PDB entry 4GXB | X-ray diffraction, 1.80 A resolution | chains A and B

# Chain A
Name: Sorting nexin-17
Source organism: Homo sapiens
Notes: fragment: FERM domain
Reference sequence: Q15036 (SNX17_HUMAN); residue numbers follow UniProt; this construct covers 111-388
Chain sequence (280 residues; numbered 109 to 388; the number before each row is that of its first residue):
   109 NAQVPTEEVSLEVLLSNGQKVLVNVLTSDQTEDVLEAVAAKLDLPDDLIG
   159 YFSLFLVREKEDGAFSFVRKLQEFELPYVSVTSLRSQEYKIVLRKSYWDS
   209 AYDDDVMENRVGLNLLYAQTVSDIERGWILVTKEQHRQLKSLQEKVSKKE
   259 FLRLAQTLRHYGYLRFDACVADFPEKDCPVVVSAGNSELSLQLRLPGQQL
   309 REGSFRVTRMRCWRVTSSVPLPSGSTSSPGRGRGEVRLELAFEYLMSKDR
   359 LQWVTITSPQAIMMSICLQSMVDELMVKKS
Disordered / not traced: 109-111, 302-308, 333-339
Construct notes: expression tag (109-110)
Curated features (UniProtKB/Swiss-Prot):
  - modified residue: Ser336 (Phosphoserine)
Reported in the primary citation:
  - contacts within the chain: Arg322-Trp361
  - mutagenesis - M384E: decreased binding to APP peptide
  - mutagenesis - W321A, L353W: abolished binding to APP peptide
  - specificity-determining residues: Arg319 (proposed by the authors, not directly observed)
  - specificity-determining residues: Trp321

# Chain B
Name: P-selectin
Source organism: Mus musculus
Notes: fragment: intracellular domain
Reference sequence: Q01102 (LYAM3_MOUSE); residues 734-767 here correspond to UniProt positions 735-768 (UniProt number = residue number + 1)
Chain sequence (41 residues; each row starts with the number of its first residue):
   727 GASAGSSKRLRKKDDGKCPLNPHSHLGTYGVFTNAAYDPTP
Disordered / not traced: 727-752
Construct notes: expression tag (727-733)
Curated features (UniProtKB/Swiss-Prot):
  - region: Phe758 to Pro767 (Interaction with SNX17)
  - motif: Tyr755 to Phe758 (Endocytosis signal)
  - lipidation: Cys744 (S-palmitoyl cysteine)

# Interface between chain A and chain B
Residue-residue contacts (29):
  Val315(A) - Asn760(B)  hydrogen bond (backbone-side chain)
  Thr316(A) - Ala762(B)
  Thr316(A) - Tyr763(B)
  Thr316(A) - Asp764(B)  hydrogen bond (backbone-backbone)
  Arg317(A) - Tyr763(B)
  Met318(A) - Asn760(B)  hydrogen bond (backbone-side chain)
  Met318(A) - Tyr763(B)
  Arg319(A) - Asn760(B)  hydrogen bond (backbone-backbone)
  Arg319(A) - Tyr763(B)
  Cys320(A) - Phe758(B)
  Trp321(A) - Gly756(B)
  Trp321(A) - Val757(B)
  Trp321(A) - Phe758(B)  hydrogen bond (backbone-backbone)
  Trp321(A) - Asn760(B)
  Arg322(A) - Gly756(B)
  Val323(A) - Thr754(B)
  Val323(A) - Tyr755(B)
  Val323(A) - Gly756(B)  hydrogen bond (backbone-backbone)
  Ser325(A) - Tyr755(B)
  Leu346(A) - Tyr755(B)  hydrophobic
  Leu353(A) - Tyr763(B)
  Leu353(A) - Pro765(B)  hydrophobic
  Leu359(A) - Tyr763(B)
  Ile370(A) - Thr754(B)
  Ile370(A) - Tyr755(B)
  Ser373(A) - Phe758(B)
  Val380(A) - Asn760(B)
  Met384(A) - Ala761(B)
  Met384(A) - Ala762(B)  hydrophobic
Also at the interface, not in a pair above, chain A (19 interface residues in all): Gln377, Leu383
Also at the interface, not in a pair above, chain B (12 interface residues in all): Thr759
The authors on this interface:
  - pairs named by the authors: Val315(A)-Asn760(B) (backbone contact), Arg319(A)-Tyr763(B), Trp321(A)-Phe758(B) (pi stacking), Ser325(A)-Tyr755(B) (water-mediated contact), Leu353(A)-Tyr763(B)
  - interface residues, chain A: Trp321(A), Arg322(A), Ser325(A), Met384(A)

# Overview
Chain A and chain B form an interface of 19 and 12 residues respectively, with 6 hydrogen bonds. Polar
contacts include Val315(A)-Asn760(B), Met318(A)-Asn760(B) and Thr316(A)-Asp764(B). The authors report a
backbone contact between Val315(A) and Asn760(B); contacts between Arg319(A) and Tyr763(B) and Leu353(A) and
Tyr763(B); pi stacking between Trp321(A) and Phe758(B). From the paper: W321A and L353W of chain A abolish
binding to APP peptide; interface residues Trp321(A), Arg322(A) and Ser325(A) among others.
Chain A is Sorting nexin-17 (Homo sapiens) and chain B is P-selectin (Mus musculus); the structure, Structure
of the SNX17 atypical FERM domain bound to the NPxY motif of P-selectin, was determined by X-ray diffraction.
